PDB entry 8QYD | electron microscopy, 2.67 A resolution | chains F and G of the 7 polymer chains in the assembly

[Chain F (and G)]
Name: Membrane protein
From: Escherichia coli
Notes: chain G of this document is another copy of the same molecule, construct and numbering; everything in this record applies to it too
UniProtKB: A0A0V7WZP0 (A0A0V7WZP0_ECOLX); residues 1-246 here = UniProt positions 1-246
Chain sequence (246 residues; each row starts with the number of its first residue):
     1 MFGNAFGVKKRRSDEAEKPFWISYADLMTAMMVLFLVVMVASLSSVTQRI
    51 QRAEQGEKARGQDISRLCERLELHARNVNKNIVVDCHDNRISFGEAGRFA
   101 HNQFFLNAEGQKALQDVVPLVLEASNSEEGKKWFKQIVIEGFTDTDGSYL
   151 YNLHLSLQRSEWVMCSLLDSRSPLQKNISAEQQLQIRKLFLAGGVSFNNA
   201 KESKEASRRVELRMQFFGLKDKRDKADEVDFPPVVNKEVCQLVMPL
Disulfides: Cys68-Cys86, Cys165-Cys240
What the authors report for this chain:
  - mutagenesis - D26N: abolished localization to ZorD
  - mutagenesis - Y151A/N152A/L155A/R159A: decreased stability

[How chain F and chain G interact]
Residue-residue contacts (101; chain F residue first):
  Met1(F) with Met1(G); Phe2(G); Gly3(G)
  Phe2(F) with Met1(G)
  Gly3(F) with Met1(G), hydrogen bond (backbone-backbone); Phe2(G), hydrogen bond (backbone-backbone); Gly3(G), hydrogen bond (backbone-backbone)
  Ala5(F) with Gly3(G)
  Arg11(F) with Arg12(G)
  Arg12(F) with Arg12(G)
  Ser13(F) with Arg12(G), hydrogen bond (backbone-side chain)
  Glu15(F) with Arg12(G); Asp14(G)
  Glu17(F) with Lys18(G); Trp21(G)
  Lys18(F) with Glu17(G)
  Trp21(F) with Glu17(G); Ile22(G), hydrophobic; Ala25(G), hydrophobic
  Ile22(F) with Trp21(G), hydrophobic
  Tyr24(F) with Ala25(G), hydrophobic; Thr29(G)
  Ala25(F) with Trp21(G); Tyr24(G), hydrophobic; Ala25(G); Met28(G)
  Met28(F) with Met28(G), hydrophobic; Thr29(G)
  Thr29(F) with Tyr24(G), hydrogen bond; Met28(G), hydrogen bond
  Met32(F) with Met28(G), hydrophobic; Met31(G), hydrophobic; Met32(G); Phe35(G), hydrophobic
  Phe35(F) with Met32(G), hydrophobic; Leu36(G), hydrophobic
  Leu36(F) with Phe35(G), hydrophobic
  Val38(F) with Met39(G), hydrophobic
  Met39(F) with Phe35(G); Val38(G), hydrophobic; Met39(G), hydrophobic
  Ser42(F) with Leu43(G)
  Leu43(F) with Ser42(G); Leu43(G), hydrophobic
  Val46(F) with Leu43(G), hydrophobic; Thr47(G)
  Ile50(F) with Val46(G); Ile50(G), hydrophobic
  Thr145(F) with Asp230(G); Phe231(G); Pro232(G)
  Asp146(F) with Pro232(G)
  Ser148(F) with Glu238(G), hydrogen bond
  Tyr149(F) with Met164(G); Arg187(G); Phe190(G), hydrogen bond (side chain-backbone); Glu238(G), hydrogen bond (backbone-side chain)
  Leu150(F) with Glu161(G); Cys165(G), hydrophobic; Leu168(G); Glu238(G), hydrogen bond (backbone-side chain); Val239(G)
  Tyr151(F) with Gln241(G)
  Leu153(F) with Glu161(G); Met164(G), hydrophobic; Ala192(G)
  His154(F) with Glu161(G), hydrogen bond (backbone-side chain); Gln241(G)
  Leu157(F) with Leu157(G); Glu161(G)
  Glu161(F) with Leu153(G); His154(G), salt bridge; Leu157(G)
  Met164(F) with Tyr149(G), hydrophobic; Leu150(G), hydrophobic; Leu153(G), hydrophobic
  Cys165(F) with Leu150(G), hydrophobic
  Leu168(F) with Leu150(G), hydrophobic
  Arg187(F) with Tyr149(G)
  Leu191(F) with Val195(G); Phe197(G), hydrophobic
  Ala192(F) with Gly194(G); Val195(G), hydrogen bond (backbone-backbone)
  Gly193(F) with Gly193(G); Gly194(G), hydrogen bond (backbone-backbone)
  Gly194(F) with Gly193(G)
  Val195(F) with Leu191(G); Ala192(G)
  Phe197(F) with Val229(G); Phe231(G), hydrophobic
  Asn198(F) with Val229(G)
  Val229(F) with Thr145(G); Phe197(G); Asn199(G)
  Phe231(F) with Thr145(G); Tyr149(G), hydrophobic; Phe197(G), hydrophobic
  Pro232(F) with Thr145(G)
  Gln241(F) with Leu150(G); Tyr151(G); His154(G)
Other interface residues (no listed pair), chain F (59 interface residues in all): Asn4, Asp26, Met31, Thr47, Gly147, Phe190, Asn199, Glu238, Val239
Other interface residues (no listed pair), chain G (53 interface residues in all): Ala5, Asn198

[In short]
The interface between chain F and chain G involves 59 residues on one side and 53 on the other; the contacts
include 13 hydrogen bonds and 1 salt bridge. Polar contacts include Glu161(F)-His154(G), Ser13(F)-Arg12(G) and
Thr29(F)-Tyr24(G). The paper reports that D26N of chain F abolishes localization to ZorD;
Y151A/N152A/L155A/R159A of chain F reduce stability.
Chain F and chain G are both Membrane protein (Escherichia coli); the structure, Zorya anti-bacteriophage
defense system ZorAB, was determined by electron microscopy together with 8QYH, 8QYK and 8QYY from the same
study.
